6JPH - chain A; structure by X-ray diffraction, 2.76 A resolution.

[Chain A]
Name: Alginate lyase
Source organism: Defluviitalea phaphyphila
Sequence (772 residues; each row starts with the number of its first residue; numbering starts at 0):
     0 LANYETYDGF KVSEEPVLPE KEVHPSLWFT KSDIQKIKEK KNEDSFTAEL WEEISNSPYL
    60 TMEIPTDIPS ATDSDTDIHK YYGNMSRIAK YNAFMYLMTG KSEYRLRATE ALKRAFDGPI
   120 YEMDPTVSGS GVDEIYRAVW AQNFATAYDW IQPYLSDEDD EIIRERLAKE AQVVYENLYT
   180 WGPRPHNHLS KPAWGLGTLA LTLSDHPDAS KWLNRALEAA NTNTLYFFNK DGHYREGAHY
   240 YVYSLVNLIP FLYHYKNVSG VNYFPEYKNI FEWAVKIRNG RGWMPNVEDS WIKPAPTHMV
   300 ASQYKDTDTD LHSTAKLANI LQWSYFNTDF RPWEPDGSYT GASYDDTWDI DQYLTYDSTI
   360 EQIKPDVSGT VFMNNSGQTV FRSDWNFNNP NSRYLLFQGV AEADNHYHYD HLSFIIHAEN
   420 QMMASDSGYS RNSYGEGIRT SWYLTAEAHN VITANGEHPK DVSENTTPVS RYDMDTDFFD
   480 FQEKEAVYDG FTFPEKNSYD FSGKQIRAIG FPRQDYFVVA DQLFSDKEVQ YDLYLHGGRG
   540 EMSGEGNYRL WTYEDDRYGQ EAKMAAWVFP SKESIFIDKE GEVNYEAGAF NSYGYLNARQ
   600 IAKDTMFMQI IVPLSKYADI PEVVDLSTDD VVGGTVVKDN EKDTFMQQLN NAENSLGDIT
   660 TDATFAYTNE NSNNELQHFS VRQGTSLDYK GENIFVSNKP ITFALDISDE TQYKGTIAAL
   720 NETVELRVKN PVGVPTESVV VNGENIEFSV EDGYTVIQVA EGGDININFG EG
Disordered / not traced: 0, 771
Metal / ion sites: Mg2+: Pro-124, Asp-132; Ca2+ site 1: Glu-287, Glu-401, His-407, Asp-409; Mn2+: His-407, Asp-425, His-448; Ca2+ site 2: Asp-474, Thr-475, Asp-479, Gln-513
Small-molecule neighbours: beta-D-mannopyranuronic acid (BEM): Ser-127, Ile-134, Pro-182, Arg-183, His-185, Asn-186, His-187, Glu-235, Tyr-239, Tyr-242, Asn-404, His-405, Tyr-433
From the paper describing this entry:
  - binding site for beta-D-mannopyranuronic acid: Ser-127, Arg-183, His-185, Asn-186, His-187, Asn-404, His-405
  - catalytic residues: Asn-186, His-187, Tyr-239, His-405

[Summary]
Chain A binds beta-D-mannopyranuronic acid. The Mg2+ site is built by Pro-124 and Asp-132. Glu-287, Glu-401,
His-407 and Asp-409 form the Ca2+ site 1. From the paper: catalytic residues Asn-186, His-187 and Tyr-239
among others; a binding site for beta-D-mannopyranuronic acid at Ser-127, Arg-183 and His-185 among others.
Chain A is Alginate lyase (Defluviitalea phaphyphila); the structure, Crystal structure of the catalytic
domain of a multi-domain alginate lyase Dp0100 from thermophilic bacterium Defluviitalea ..., was determined
by X-ray diffraction, deposited together with 6JP4 and 6JPN.
